8Q15 - chains H and J of the 10 polymer chains in the assembly; structure by electron microscopy, 3.60 A resolution.

Chain H:
Name: Histone H4
Amino-acid sequence (103 residues; numbered 1 to 103; the number before each row is that of its first residue):
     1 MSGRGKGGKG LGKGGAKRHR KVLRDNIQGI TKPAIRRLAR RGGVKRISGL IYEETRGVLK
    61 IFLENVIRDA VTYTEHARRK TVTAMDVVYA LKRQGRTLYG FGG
Unresolved in the structure: 1-25

Chain J:
Molecule: Widom 601
Sequence (146 nucleotides; numbered -73 to 72; the number before each row is that of its first residue; numbers below 1 keep their minus sign (DC-73 is residue -73)):
   -73 CTGGAGAATC CCGGTGCCGA GGCCGCTCAA TTGGTCGTAG ACAGCTCTAG CACCGCTTAA
   -13 ACGCACGTAC GCGCTGTCCC CCGCGTTTTA ACCGCCAAGG GGATTACTCC CTAGTCTCCA
    47 GGCACGTGTC ACATATATAC ATCCTG
Unresolved in the structure: -73, 47-72

Chain H / chain J interface:
Residue-residue contacts (10; chain H residue first):
  Arg46(H) - DC7(J)  hydrogen bond to the sugar
  Arg46(H) - DC8(J)  phosphate contact
  Ile47(H) - DC7(J)  sugar contact
  Ile47(H) - DC8(J)  hydrogen bond to the phosphate
  Ser48(H) - DC7(J)  phosphate contact
  Gly49(H) - DC7(J)  hydrogen bond to the phosphate
  Arg79(H) - DG28(J)  phosphate contact
  Lys80(H) - DG28(J)  hydrogen bond to the phosphate
  Thr81(H) - DG27(J)  phosphate contact
  Thr81(H) - DG28(J)  hydrogen bond to the phosphate
Other interface residues (no listed pair), chain H (9 interface residues in all): Arg36, Arg40
Other interface residues (no listed pair), chain J (6 interface residues in all): DG9, DA29

Summary:
9 residues of chain H face 6 of chain J across their interface; the contacts include 5 hydrogen bonds. Among
the polar pairs are Arg46(H)-DC7(J), Ile47(H)-DC8(J) and Gly49(H)-DC7(J).
Here chain H is Histone H4 and chain J is Widom 601. Entry 8Q15 (CryoEM structure of canonical rice nucleosome
core particle) was determined by electron microscopy (same publication as 8Q16).
